Entry 3GXW (X-ray diffraction, 1.90 A resolution); this record covers chain A.

# Chain A
Protein: Transcription elongation factor SPT6
Source organism: Candida glabrata
Notes: fragment: SH2 domain
UniProt: Q6FLB1 (SPT6_CANGA); residues 5-103 here correspond to UniProt positions 1250-1348 (UniProt number = residue number + 1245)
Sequence (103 residues; row label = number of the first residue in the row):
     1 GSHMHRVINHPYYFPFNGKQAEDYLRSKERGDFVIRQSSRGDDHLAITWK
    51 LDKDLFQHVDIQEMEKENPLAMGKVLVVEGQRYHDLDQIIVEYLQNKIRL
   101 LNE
Disordered / not traced: 1, 65-72, 103
Modified positions: Mse4 (selenomethionine; parent Met); Mse64 (selenomethionine; parent Met); Mse72 (selenomethionine)
Construct notes: expression tag (1-4); engineered mutation Mse64 (Leu1309 in Q6FLB1), Mse72 (Leu1317 in Q6FLB1)
Residues lining bound ligands: succinic acid (SIN): Arg36, Ser38, Ser39, Arg40, Ala46, His58
Reported in the primary citation:
  - binding site for succinic acid: Arg36
  - binding site for succinic acid: Ser39 (proposed by the authors, not directly observed)
  - specificity-determining residues: Gly18, Asp60 (proposed by the authors, not directly observed)
  - contacts within the chain: Arg40-Asp60 (salt bridge)

# Summary
Ligands of chain A: succinic acid. From the paper: a binding site for succinic acid at Arg36 and Ser39;
specificity determinants Gly18 and Asp60.
Chain A is Transcription elongation factor SPT6 (Candida glabrata); the structure, Structure of the SH2 domain
of the Candida glabrata transcription elongation factor Spt6, crystal form A, was determined by X-ray
diffraction together with 3GXX from the same study.
